Entry 5UA5 (X-ray diffraction, 2.50 A resolution); this record covers chains A and B.

== Chain A ==
Protein: 5-HL
Source organism: African swine fever virus
Reference sequence: D0Q0E8 (D0Q0E8_ASF); residue numbers follow UniProt; this construct covers 1-148
Chain sequence (153 residues; row label = number of the first residue in the row; numbers below 1 keep their minus sign (Gly-4 is residue -4)):
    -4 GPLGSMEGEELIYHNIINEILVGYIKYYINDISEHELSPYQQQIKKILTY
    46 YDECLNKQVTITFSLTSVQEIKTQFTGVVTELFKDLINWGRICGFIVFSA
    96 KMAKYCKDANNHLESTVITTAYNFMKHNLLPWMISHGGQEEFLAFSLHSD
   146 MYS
Unresolved in the structure: -4 to 1, 59, 147-148
Construct notes: expression tag (-4 to 0)
From the paper describing this entry:
  - mutagenesis - G85A (7-fold): decreased binding to Puma BH3

== Chain B ==
Protein: Uncharacterized protein
Reference sequence: F1RIQ4 (F1RIQ4_PIG); residues 25-52 here correspond to UniProt positions 50-77 (UniProt number = residue number + 25)
Chain sequence (28 residues; each row starts with the number of its first residue):
    25 VPQDASTKKLSECLKRIGDELDSNMELQ
Unresolved in the structure: 25-29, 49-52

== How chain A and chain B interact ==
Pairs across the interface (31):
  Ile42(A) - Leu45(B)  hydrophobic
  Tyr45(A) - Leu45(B)  hydrophobic
  Tyr46(A) - Leu38(B)  hydrogen bond (side chain-backbone)
  Tyr46(A) - Ile41(B)  hydrophobic
  Tyr46(A) - Gly42(B)
  Tyr46(A) - Leu45(B)  hydrophobic
  Leu50(A) - Cys37(B)  hydrophobic
  Leu50(A) - Leu38(B)  hydrophobic
  Leu50(A) - Ile41(B)  hydrophobic
  Gln53(A) - Cys37(B)
  Gln69(A) - Thr31(B)
  Val73(A) - Thr31(B)
  Val73(A) - Leu38(B)  hydrophobic
  Glu76(A) - Ser35(B)  hydrogen bond
  Glu76(A) - Lys39(B)  salt bridge
  Leu77(A) - Leu38(B)  hydrophobic
  Leu77(A) - Lys39(B)
  Asn83(A) - Gly42(B)
  Asn83(A) - Asp43(B)  hydrogen bond
  Asn83(A) - Asp46(B)
  Trp84(A) - Asp46(B)  hydrogen bond (backbone-side chain)
  Gly85(A) - Gly42(B)
  Gly85(A) - Asp46(B)  hydrogen bond (backbone-side chain)
  Arg86(A) - Lys39(B)
  Arg86(A) - Gly42(B)
  Arg86(A) - Asp43(B)  salt bridge
  Phe93(A) - Leu34(B)  hydrophobic
  Phe140(A) - Leu45(B)
  Phe140(A) - Asp46(B)
  His143(A) - Leu45(B)  hydrogen bond (side chain-backbone)
  His143(A) - Ser47(B)  hydrogen bond (side chain-backbone)
Other interface residues (no listed pair), chain A (20 interface residues in all): Cys49, Ile56, Asp80, Gly89
Other interface residues (no listed pair), chain B (14 interface residues in all): Lys32, Arg40
From the paper, about this interface:
  - residue pairs: Tyr46(A)-Leu38(B) (hydrogen bond), Gln69(A)-Thr31(B), Asp80(A)-Lys39(B), Asn83(A)-Asp43(B) (hydrogen bond), Arg86(A)-Asp43(B) (salt bridge)
  - hot spots on chain A (mutagenesis) - G85A: abolished binding to Uncharacterized protein (chain B)
  - interface residues, chain B: Leu34(B), Leu38(B), Ile41(B), Leu45(B)

== Overview ==
20 residues of chain A and 14 residues of chain B are in contact, with 7 hydrogen bonds and 2 salt bridges.
Polar pairs include Glu76(A)-Lys39(B), Arg86(A)-Asp43(B) and Tyr46(A)-Leu38(B). The paper describes hydrogen
bonds between Tyr46(A) and Leu38(B) and Asn83(A) and Asp43(B); contacts between Gln69(A) and Thr31(B) and
Asp80(A) and Lys39(B); a salt bridge between Arg86(A) and Asp43(B). From the paper: G85A of chain A reduces
binding to Puma BH3; interface residues Leu34(B), Leu38(B) and Ile41(B) among others.
Chain A is 5-HL (African swine fever virus) and chain B is Uncharacterized protein; the structure, Crystal
structure of A179L:Bid BH3 complex, was determined by X-ray diffraction together with 5UA4 from the same
study.
